Entry 7OZI (electron microscopy, 3.73 A resolution); this record covers chains B and C of the 3 polymer chains in the assembly.

Chain B:
Molecule: Capsid protein VP2
Source organism: Human enterovirus 70 (strain J670/71)
UniProtKB: P32537 (POLG_HE701); residues 1-250 here correspond to UniProt positions 70-319 (UniProt number = residue number + 69)
Chain sequence (250 residues; row label = number of the first residue in the row):
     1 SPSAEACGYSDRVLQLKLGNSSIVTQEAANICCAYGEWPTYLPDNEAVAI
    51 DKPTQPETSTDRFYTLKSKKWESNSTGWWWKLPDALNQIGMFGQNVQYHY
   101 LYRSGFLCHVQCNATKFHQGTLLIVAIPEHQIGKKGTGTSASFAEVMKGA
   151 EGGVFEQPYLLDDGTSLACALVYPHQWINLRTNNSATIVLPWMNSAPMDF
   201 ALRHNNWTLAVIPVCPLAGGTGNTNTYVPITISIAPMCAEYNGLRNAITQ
Unresolved in the structure: 1-14, 43-51, 55-57, 245-250
Curated features (UniProtKB/Swiss-Prot):
  - site: Gln-250 (Cleavage)
From the paper describing this entry:
  - conformationally variable residues (order/disorder transition): Pro-43 to Glu-57

Chain C:
Molecule: Capsid protein VP3
Source organism: Human enterovirus 70 (strain J670/71)
UniProtKB: P32537 (POLG_HE701); residues 1-242 here correspond to UniProt positions 320-561 (UniProt number = residue number + 319)
Chain sequence (242 residues; numbered 1 to 242; the number before each row is that of its first residue):
     1 GVPTCLLPGSNQFLTTDDHSSAPAFPDFSPTPEMHIPGQVHSMLEIVQIE
    51 SMMEINNVNDASGVERLRVQISAQSDMDQLLFNIPLDIQLEGPLRNTLLG
   101 NISRYYTHWSGSLEMTFMFCGSFMTTGKLIICYTPPGGSSPTDRMQAMLA
   151 THVVWDFGLQSSITIIIPWISGSHYRMFNTDAKAINANVGYVTCFMQTNL
   201 VAPVGAADQCYIVGMVAAKKDFNLRLMRDSPDIGQSAILPEQ
Unresolved in the structure: 74-77, 176-182, 234-242
Curated features (UniProtKB/Swiss-Prot):
  - region: Leu-239 to Gln-242 (Amphipathic alpha-helix)
From the paper describing this entry:
  - conformationally variable residues (order/disorder transition): Ala-73 to Asp-78, Ile-170 to Gly-172

How chain B and chain C interact:
Contacting residue pairs (59; chain B residue first):
  Tyr-35(B) / Gly-38(C)
  Glu-37(B) / His-35(C)  salt bridge
  Lys-116(B) / Ser-122(C)
  Lys-116(B) / Phe-123(C)  hydrogen bond (backbone-backbone)
  Lys-116(B) / Met-124(C)
  Phe-117(B) / Ser-122(C)
  Phe-117(B) / Gly-205(C)
  Phe-117(B) / Ala-206(C)
  His-118(B) / Ser-122(C)
  Gln-119(B) / Cys-120(C)
  Gln-119(B) / Gly-121(C)
  Gln-119(B) / Ser-122(C)
  Gln-119(B) / Gln-209(C)  hydrogen bond (side chain-backbone)
  Gln-119(B) / Cys-210(C)
  Gly-120(B) / Cys-120(C)  hydrogen bond (backbone-backbone)
  Thr-121(B) / Cys-120(C)
  Tyr-159(B) / Glu-54(C)  hydrogen bond
  Tyr-159(B) / Gly-63(C)
  Tyr-159(B) / Val-64(C)
  Leu-167(B) / Val-64(C)  hydrophobic
  Leu-167(B) / Leu-67(C)  hydrophobic
  Ala-168(B) / Ser-51(C)
  Ala-168(B) / Met-52(C)  hydrogen bond (backbone-backbone)
  Ala-168(B) / Leu-67(C)  hydrophobic
  Cys-169(B) / Asn-96(C)  hydrogen bond (side chain-backbone)
  Cys-169(B) / Leu-98(C)  hydrophobic
  Cys-169(B) / Asn-101(C)  hydrogen bond
  Leu-171(B) / Ile-49(C)
  Leu-171(B) / Glu-50(C)
  Leu-171(B) / Met-215(C)  hydrophobic
  Val-172(B) / Ile-49(C)  hydrophobic
  Val-172(B) / Leu-98(C)  hydrophobic
  His-175(B) / Glu-50(C)  salt bridge
  Trp-177(B) / Met-52(C)  hydrophobic
  Trp-177(B) / Met-215(C)  hydrophobic
  Asn-179(B) / Met-118(C)
  Asn-179(B) / Phe-119(C)  hydrogen bond (side chain-backbone)
  Asn-179(B) / Cys-120(C)
  Arg-181(B) / Phe-119(C)
  Arg-181(B) / Gly-121(C)
  Arg-181(B) / Ser-122(C)  hydrogen bond (side chain-backbone)
  Arg-181(B) / Phe-123(C)
  Arg-181(B) / Thr-125(C)
  Arg-181(B) / Phe-157(C)  hydrogen bond (side chain-backbone)
  Arg-181(B) / Ser-161(C)  hydrogen bond
  Thr-182(B) / Ser-161(C)  hydrogen bond
  Pro-191(B) / Pro-37(C)  hydrophobic
  Trp-192(B) / Pro-37(C)
  Met-193(B) / Pro-37(C)
  Pro-197(B) / Met-34(C)
  Val-214(B) / Val-64(C)
  Val-214(B) / Arg-68(C)  hydrogen bond (backbone-side chain)
  Cys-215(B) / Arg-68(C)
  Cys-215(B) / Cys-120(C)  hydrogen bond
  Cys-215(B) / Tyr-211(C)  hydrophobic
  Pro-216(B) / Arg-68(C)
  Pro-216(B) / Tyr-211(C)
  Ala-218(B) / Ala-207(C)
  Gly-220(B) / Gly-205(C)
Other interface residues (no listed pair), chain B (32 interface residues in all): Leu-123, Asn-194, Ser-195, Thr-221
Other interface residues (no listed pair), chain C (39 interface residues in all): Ile-36, Arg-66, Gly-158, Gln-160, Val-204, Val-213

In short:
Chain B and chain C form an interface of 32 and 39 residues respectively; the contacts include 14 hydrogen
bonds and 2 salt bridges. Polar contacts include Glu-37(B)/His-35(C), His-175(B)/Glu-50(C) and
Gln-119(B)/Gln-209(C). The paper reports conformational variability at Pro-43(B) and Ala-73(C) among others.
Chain B is Capsid protein VP2 and chain C is Capsid protein VP3, both from Human enterovirus 70 (strain
J670/71); the structure, CryoEM structure of human enterovirus 70 A-particle, was determined by electron
microscopy, deposited together with 7OZK, 7OZL, 7OZJ and 7OPX.
